8ZP5 - chains E and D of the 8 polymer chains in the assembly; structure by electron microscopy, 2.98 A resolution.

[Chain E]
Protein: Origin recognition complex subunit 5
From: Saccharomyces cerevisiae S288C
UniProt: P50874 (ORC5_YEAST); residue numbers follow UniProt; this construct covers 1-479
Chain sequence (479 residues; row label = number of the first residue in the row):
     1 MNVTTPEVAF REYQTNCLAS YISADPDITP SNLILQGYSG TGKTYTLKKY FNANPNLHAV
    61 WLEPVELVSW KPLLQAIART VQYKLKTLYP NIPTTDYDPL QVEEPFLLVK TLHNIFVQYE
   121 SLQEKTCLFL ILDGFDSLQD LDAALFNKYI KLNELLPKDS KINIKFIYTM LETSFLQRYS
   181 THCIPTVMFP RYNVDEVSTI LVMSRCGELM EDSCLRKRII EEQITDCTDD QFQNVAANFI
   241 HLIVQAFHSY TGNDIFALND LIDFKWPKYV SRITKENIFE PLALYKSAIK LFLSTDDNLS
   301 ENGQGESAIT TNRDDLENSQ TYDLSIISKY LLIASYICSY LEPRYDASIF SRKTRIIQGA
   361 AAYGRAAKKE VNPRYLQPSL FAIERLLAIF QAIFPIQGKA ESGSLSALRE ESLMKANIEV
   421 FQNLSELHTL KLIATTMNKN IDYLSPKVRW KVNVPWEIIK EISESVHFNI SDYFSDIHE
Unresolved in the structure: 300-319, 352-371, 398-411
Differences from the reference sequence: engineered mutation Ala360 (Arg in P50874), Ala366 (Arg in P50874), Ala367 (Lys in P50874)
Small-molecule neighbours: ATP-gamma-S (AGS; phosphothiophosphoric acid-adenylate ester): Val8, Ala9, Phe10, Tyr38, Ser39, Gly40, Thr41, Gly42, Lys43, Thr44, Tyr45, Leu171, Tyr192, Ile200, Met203, Ile255, Phe256

[Chain D]
Protein: Origin recognition complex subunit 4
From: Saccharomyces cerevisiae S288C
UniProt: P54791 (ORC4_YEAST); residues 1-529 here = UniProt positions 1-529
Chain sequence (529 residues; each row starts with the number of its first residue):
     1 MTISEARLSP QVNLLPIKRH SNEEVEETAA ILKKRTIDNE KCKDSDPGFG SLQRRLLQQL
    61 YGTLPTDEKI IFTYLQDCQQ EIDRIIKQSI IQKESHSVIL VGPRQSYKTY LLDYELSLLQ
   121 QSYKEQFITI RLNGFIHSEQ TAINGIATQL EQQLQKIHGS EEKIDDTSLE TISSGSLTEV
   181 FEKILLLLDS TTKTRNEDSG EVDRESITKI TVVFIFDEID TFAGPVRQTL LYNLFDMVEH
   241 SRVPVCIFGC TTKLNILEYL EKRVKSRFSQ RVIYMPQIQN LDDMVDAVRN LLTVRSEISP
   301 WVSQWNETLE KELSDPRSNL NRHIRMNFET FRSLPTLKNS IIPLVATSKN FGSLCTAIKS
   361 CSFLDIYNKN QLSNNLTGRL QSLSDLELAI LISAARVALR AKDGSFNFNL AYAEYEKMIK
   421 AINSRIPTVA PTTNVGTGQS TFSIDNTIKL WLKKDVKNVW ENLVQLDFFT EKSAVGLRDN
   481 ATAAFYASNY QFQGTMIPFD LRSYQMQIIL QELRRIIPKS NMYYSWTQL
Unresolved in the structure: 1-45, 159-170, 191-205, 427-445
Ion coordination: Mg2+: Thr109 (together with ATP-gamma-S)
Small-molecule neighbours:
  - ATP-gamma-S (AGS; phosphothiophosphoric acid-adenylate ester), molecule 1: Tyr61, Gly62, Lys69, Pro103, Arg104, Gln105, Ser106, Tyr107, Lys108, Thr109, Tyr110, Asp113, Glu218, Thr252, Pro335, Lys338
  - ATP-gamma-S (AGS), molecule 2: His240, Arg263, Arg267

[Interface between chain E and chain D]
Residue-residue contacts (101; chain E residue first):
  Met1(E) with Gln53(D); Leu57(D), hydrophobic
  Tyr13(E) with Phe363(D), hydrophobic; Ile366(D), hydrophobic; Tyr367(D); Asn370(D)
  Gln14(E) with Asn370(D)
  Asn16(E) with Thr347(D)
  Ser20(E) with Ile342(D); Pro343(D); Ala346(D)
  Tyr21(E) with Tyr61(D); Asn339(D), hydrogen bond (side chain-backbone); Ile342(D), hydrophobic; Pro343(D); Tyr367(D)
  Asp25(E) with Arg54(D), salt bridge
  Asp27(E) with Tyr61(D); Thr63(D), hydrogen bond (backbone-side chain)
  Ile28(E) with Arg54(D); Leu57(D), hydrophobic; Gln58(D); Tyr61(D)
  Pro30(E) with Tyr61(D)
  Gln36(E) with Asn374(D)
  Tyr38(E) with Asn374(D); Arg379(D), hydrogen bond; Leu466(D), hydrophobic
  Pro105(E) with Ile136(D)
  Phe106(E) with Ile136(D); His137(D); Thr141(D); Asn144(D); Gly145(D); Thr148(D)
  Val109(E) with Ile136(D), hydrophobic
  His113(E) with Gln152(D)
  Asp140(E) with Ala484(D)
  Leu141(E) with Leu477(D)
  Asp142(E) with Arg478(D); Asn480(D); Ala481(D), hydrogen bond (side chain-backbone)
  Ala143(E) with Arg478(D), hydrogen bond (backbone-backbone)
  Ala144(E) with Asp479(D)
  Asn147(E) with Phe135(D)
  Lys148(E) with Phe135(D); Ile136(D)
  Lys151(E) with Asn133(D)
  Glu154(E) with Asn133(D); Asp217(D)
  Leu155(E) with Arg131(D); Asn133(D); Ile136(D), hydrophobic; His137(D)
  Glu172(E) with Gln465(D); Asp467(D)
  Thr173(E) with Asn374(D); Arg379(D)
  Phe175(E) with Leu477(D), hydrophobic
  Arg178(E) with Leu477(D)
  Thr181(E) with Arg104(D); Gln105(D)
  His182(E) with Arg104(D), hydrogen bond; Gln105(D), hydrogen bond (backbone-side chain)
  Cys183(E) with Gln105(D); Pro335(D), hydrophobic; Thr336(D); Asn339(D), hydrogen bond (backbone-side chain)
  Thr186(E) with Gln371(D)
  Met188(E) with Asn370(D), hydrogen bond (backbone-side chain); Gln371(D); Asn374(D)
  Phe189(E) with Asn374(D)
  Pro190(E) with Ser373(D)
  Arg191(E) with Ser382(D)
  Ala246(E) with Trp451(D)
  His248(E) with Ser384(D)
  Ser249(E) with Ser384(D), hydrogen bond (backbone-side chain); Leu386(D); Trp451(D); Val459(D)
  Tyr250(E) with Trp451(D), hydrophobic; Asp455(D); Asn458(D), hydrogen bond (backbone-side chain); Val459(D)
  Thr251(E) with Asn462(D), hydrogen bond (backbone-side chain)
  Gly252(E) with Ser384(D); Glu387(D)
  Asn253(E) with Ser382(D), hydrogen bond (side chain-backbone)
  Leu293(E) with Lys449(D), hydrogen bond (backbone-side chain)
  Thr295(E) with Lys454(D); Asp455(D), hydrogen bond
  Asn298(E) with Lys454(D)
  Tyr340(E) with Leu501(D)
  Tyr375(E) with Asn407(D), hydrogen bond (backbone-side chain); Asn409(D); Leu501(D)
  Leu376(E) with Leu501(D)
  Gln377(E) with Ile497(D); Leu501(D), hydrogen bond (side chain-backbone)
  Glu457(E) with Asp500(D)
Interface residues without a listed pair, chain E (65 interface residues in all): Cys17, Thr29, Gly37, Glu104, Lys110, Leu152, Ser174, Pro185, Val187, Arg374, Lys439, Asn453
Interface residues without a listed pair, chain D (68 interface residues in all): Thr109, Leu383, Asp385, Leu410, Ala413, Phe485, Tyr490, Pro498, Ser503

[Summary]
65 residues of chain E face 68 of chain D across their interface; the contacts include 17 hydrogen bonds and 1
salt bridge. Polar contacts include Asp25(E)-Arg54(D), Tyr21(E)-Asn339(D) and Asp27(E)-Thr63(D). Bound to
chain E: ATP-gamma-S. Chain D binds ATP-gamma-S.
Chain E is Origin recognition complex subunit 5 and chain D is Origin recognition complex subunit 4, both from
Saccharomyces cerevisiae S288C; the structure, Cryo-EM structure of origin recognition complex (Orc5 basic
patch mutations) with ARS1 DNA bound, was determined by electron microscopy together with 8ZP4 and 8ZPK from
the same study.
